Entry 1B86 (X-ray diffraction, 2.50 A resolution); this record covers chains B and C of the 4 polymer chains in the assembly.

Chain B:
Name: Protein (hemoglobin; beta chain)
Organism: Homo sapiens
UniProt: P68871 (HBB_HUMAN); residues 144-289 here correspond to UniProt positions 1-146 (UniProt number = residue number - 143)
Sequence (146 residues; row label = number of the first residue in the row):
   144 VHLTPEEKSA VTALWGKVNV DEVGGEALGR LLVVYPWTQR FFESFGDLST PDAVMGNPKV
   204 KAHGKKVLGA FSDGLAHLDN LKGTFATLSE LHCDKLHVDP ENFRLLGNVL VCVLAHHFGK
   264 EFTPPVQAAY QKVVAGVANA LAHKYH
Ion coordination: heme Fe near H235 (its only coordinating residue here)
Residues lining bound ligands:
  - (2R)-2,3-diphosphoglyceric acid (DG2): H145, K225, H286
  - heme (HEM): L174, T181, F184, F185, H206, K209, V210, A213, F214, F228, L231, L234, H235, L239, V241, N245, F246, L249, V280, L284

Chain C:
Name: Protein (hemoglobin; alpha chain)
Organism: Homo sapiens
UniProt: P69905 (HBA_HUMAN); residues 401-541 here correspond to UniProt positions 1-141 (UniProt number = residue number - 400)
Sequence (141 residues; numbered 401 to 541; the number before each row is that of its first residue):
   401 VLSPADKTNV KAAWGKVGAH AGEYGAEALE RMFLSFPTTK TYFPHFDLSH GSAQVKGHGK
   461 KVADALTNAV AHVDDMPNAL SALSDLHAHK LRVDPVNFKL LSHCLLVTLA AHLPAEFTPA
   521 VHASLDKFLA SVSTVLTSKY R
Ion coordination: heme Fe: H487 (together with oxygen molecule)
Residues lining bound ligands:
  - heme (HEM): M432, T439, Y442, F443, H445, F446, H458, K461, V462, A465, L466, L483, L486, H487, L491, V493, N497, F498, L501, V532, L536
  - oxygen molecule (OXY): L429, F443, H458, V462, H487
UniProt features mapped onto this chain:
  - site: K461 (Not glycated)

Chain B / chain C interface:
Residue-residue contacts (25; chain B residue first):
  V177(B) with R541(C), hydrogen bond (backbone-side chain)
  Y178(B) with R541(C)
  P179(B) with Y540(C); R541(C)
  W180(B) with R492(C); D494(C), hydrogen bond; P495(C); Y540(C), hydrophobic; R541(C)
  R183(B) with Y442(C); L491(C), hydrogen bond (side chain-backbone); R492(C)
  H240(B) with T441(C); P444(C)
  D242(B) with T441(C); Y442(C), hydrogen bond; D494(C); N497(C)
  P243(B) with T438(C)
  E244(B) with D494(C); V496(C)
  L248(B) with D494(C)
  Y288(B) with T441(C)
  H289(B) with P437(C); K440(C), hydrogen bond (backbone-side chain)
Interface residues without a listed pair, chain B (14 interface residues in all): Q182, V241

Overview:
Chain B and chain C each contribute 14 residues to their interface, with 5 hydrogen bonds. Polar pairs include
V177(B)-R541(C), W180(B)-D494(C) and R183(B)-L491(C). Bound to chain B: heme and (2R)-2,3-diphosphoglyceric
acid. Ligands of chain C: heme and oxygen molecule.
Chain B is Protein (hemoglobin; beta chain) and chain C is Protein (hemoglobin; alpha chain), both from Homo
sapiens; the structure, Human deoxyhaemoglobin-2,3-diphosphoglycerate complex, was determined by X-ray
diffraction.
